3LUK - chain A; structure by X-ray diffraction, 1.70 A resolution.

== Chain A ==
Molecule: Protein argonaute-2
Source organism: Homo sapiens
Notes: fragment: MID domain
UniProt: Q9UKV8 (AGO2_HUMAN); residue numbers follow UniProt; this construct covers 439-575
Amino-acid sequence (138 residues; row label = number of the first residue in the row):
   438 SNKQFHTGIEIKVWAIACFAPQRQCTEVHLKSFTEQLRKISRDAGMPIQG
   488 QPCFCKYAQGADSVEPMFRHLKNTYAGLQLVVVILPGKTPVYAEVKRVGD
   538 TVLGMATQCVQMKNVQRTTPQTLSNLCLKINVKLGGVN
Unresolved in the structure: 438, 575
Sequence notes: expression tag (438)
Modified / non-standard residues: Mse483, Mse504, Mse542, Mse549 (selenomethionine; parent Met)
UniProt features mapped onto this chain:
  - natural variant: Gly573 (G573S: In LESKRES)
  - mutagenesis: Phe470 (F470V: No effect on miRNA-binding or target mRNA cleavage. Abrogates binding to the 7-methylguanosine cap of mRNA and prevents inhibition of translation. Abolishes interaction with TNRC6C ...), Phe505 (F505V: No effect on miRNA-binding or target mRNA cleavage. Abrogates binding to the 7-methylguanosine cap of mRNA and prevents inhibition of translation and abolishes interaction with TNRC6C ...), Lys533 (K533A: Impairs RNA cleavage), Gln545 (Q545A: Impairs RNA cleavage), Lys570 (K570A: Impairs RNA cleavage)
From the paper describing this entry:
  - mutagenesis - K533A, Q545A, K570A: decreased catalytic activity (citing earlier work)

== Overview ==
From UniProt: 5 mutagenesis sites. The paper reports that K533A, Q545A and K570A reduce catalytic activity.
Chain A is Protein argonaute-2 (Homo sapiens); the structure, Crystal structure of MID domain from hAGO2, was
determined by X-ray diffraction (same publication as 3LUC, 3LUD, 3LUG, 3LUH and 3LUJ).
